PDB entry 6RB7 | X-ray diffraction, 1.60 A resolution | chains A and E of the 4 polymer chains in the assembly

[Chain A (and E)]
Name: Putative N-acetylneuraminate lyase
Organism: [Ruminococcus] gnavus ATCC 29149
Notes: chain E of this document is another copy of the same molecule, construct and numbering; everything in this record applies to it too
Reference sequence: A7B555 (A7B555_RUMGV); residues 1-305 here correspond to UniProt positions 11-315 (UniProt number = residue number + 10)
Amino-acid sequence (336 residues; row label = number of the first residue in the row; numbers below 1 keep their minus sign (Met-30 is residue -30)):
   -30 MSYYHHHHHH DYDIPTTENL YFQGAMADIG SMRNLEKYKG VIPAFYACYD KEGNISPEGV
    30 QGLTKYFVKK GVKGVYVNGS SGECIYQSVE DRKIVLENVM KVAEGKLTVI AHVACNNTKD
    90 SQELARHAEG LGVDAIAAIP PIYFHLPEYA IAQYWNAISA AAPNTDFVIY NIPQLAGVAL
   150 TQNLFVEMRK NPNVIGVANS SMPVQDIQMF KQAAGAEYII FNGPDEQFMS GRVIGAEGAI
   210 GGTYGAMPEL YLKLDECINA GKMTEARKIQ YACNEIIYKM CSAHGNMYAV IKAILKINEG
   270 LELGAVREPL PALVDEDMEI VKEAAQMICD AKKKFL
Unresolved in the structure: -30 to 0
Sequence notes: initiating methionine (-30); expression tag (-29 to 0); conflict Ala167 (Lys177 in A7B555)
Residues lining bound ligands: bicine (BCN): Ala229, Gly230, Lys231
UniProt features mapped onto this chain:
  - active site: Tyr139 (Proton donor)
  - binding site (aceneuramate): Ser49, Ser50, Ser169, Gly192, Asp194, Glu195, Gly211
Reported in the primary citation:
  - conformationally variable residues: Tyr139

[Chain A / chain E interface]
Contacting residue pairs (49):
  Met171(A) - Gln174(E)
  Pro172(A) - Met171(E)  hydrophobic
  Pro172(A) - Gln196(E)
  Val173(A) - Gln196(E)  hydrogen bond (backbone-side chain)
  Val173(A) - Ser199(E)
  Gln174(A) - Met171(E)
  Gln174(A) - Glu195(E)
  Gln174(A) - Gln196(E)  hydrogen bond (backbone-side chain)
  Gln174(A) - Tyr247(E)  hydrogen bond
  Gln177(A) - Tyr240(E)
  Gln177(A) - Asn243(E)  hydrogen bond
  Gln177(A) - Tyr247(E)  hydrogen bond
  Met178(A) - Tyr247(E)
  Lys180(A) - Tyr240(E)
  Gln181(A) - Tyr240(E)  hydrogen bond (side chain-backbone)
  Gln181(A) - Tyr247(E)
  Glu195(A) - Gln174(E)
  Glu195(A) - Ile203(E)
  Gln196(A) - Pro172(E)
  Gln196(A) - Val173(E)  hydrogen bond (side chain-backbone)
  Gln196(A) - Gln174(E)  hydrogen bond (side chain-backbone)
  Met198(A) - Val202(E)
  Ser199(A) - Val173(E)
  Ser199(A) - Ser199(E)  hydrogen bond (backbone-side chain)
  Ser199(A) - Ile203(E)
  Val202(A) - Met198(E)
  Val202(A) - Val202(E)  hydrophobic
  Val202(A) - Met232(E)  hydrophobic
  Val202(A) - Arg236(E)  hydrogen bond (backbone-side chain)
  Ile203(A) - Glu195(E)
  Ile203(A) - Ser199(E)
  Ile203(A) - Arg236(E)
  Ile203(A) - Tyr240(E)  hydrogen bond (backbone-side chain)
  Gly204(A) - Arg236(E)
  Gly204(A) - Tyr240(E)
  Gly230(A) - Gly230(E)
  Met232(A) - Val202(E)  hydrophobic
  Met232(A) - Met232(E)  hydrophobic
  Arg236(A) - Val202(E)  hydrogen bond (side chain-backbone)
  Tyr240(A) - Gln177(E)
  Tyr240(A) - Lys180(E)
  Tyr240(A) - Gln181(E)  hydrogen bond (backbone-side chain)
  Tyr240(A) - Ile203(E)  hydrogen bond (side chain-backbone)
  Tyr240(A) - Gly204(E)
  Asn243(A) - Gln177(E)  hydrogen bond
  Tyr247(A) - Gln174(E)  hydrogen bond
  Tyr247(A) - Gln177(E)  hydrogen bond
  Tyr247(A) - Met178(E)
  Tyr247(A) - Gln181(E)
Other interface residues (no listed pair), chain A (24 interface residues in all): Arg201, Gln239, Glu244
Other interface residues (no listed pair), chain E (24 interface residues in all): Arg201, Gln239, Glu244

[In short]
The chain A/chain E interface involves 24 residues from each chain, with 17 hydrogen bonds. Polar pairs
include Val173(A)-Gln196(E), Gln174(A)-Gln196(E) and Gln174(A)-Tyr247(E). Ligands of chain A: bicine. From
UniProt: active-site residue Tyr139(A) and 7 aceneuramate-binding residues on chain A. The paper reports
conformational variability at Tyr139(A).
Both chains are Putative N-acetylneuraminate lyase ([Ruminococcus] gnavus ATCC 29149). Entry 6RB7
(Ruminococcus gnavus sialic acid aldolase catalytic lysine mutant) was determined by X-ray diffraction
together with 6RAB and 6RD1 from the same study.
